3MZL - chains C and D of the 4 polymer chains in the assembly; structure by X-ray diffraction, 2.80 A resolution.

Chain C:
Molecule: Protein transport protein SEC13
Source organism: Saccharomyces cerevisiae
UniProt: Q04491 (SEC13_YEAST); residues 1-297 here = UniProt positions 1-297
Sequence (297 residues; each row starts with the number of its first residue):
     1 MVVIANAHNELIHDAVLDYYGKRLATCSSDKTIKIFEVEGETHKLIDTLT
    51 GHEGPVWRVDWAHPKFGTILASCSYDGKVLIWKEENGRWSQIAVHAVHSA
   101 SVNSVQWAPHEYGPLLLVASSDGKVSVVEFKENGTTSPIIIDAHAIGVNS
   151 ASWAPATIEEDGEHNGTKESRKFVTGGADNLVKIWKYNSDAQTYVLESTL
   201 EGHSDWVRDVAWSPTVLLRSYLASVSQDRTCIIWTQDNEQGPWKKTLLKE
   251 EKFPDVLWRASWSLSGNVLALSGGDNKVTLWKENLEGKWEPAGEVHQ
Unresolved in the structure: 1, 158-169, 293-297
Curated features (UniProtKB/Swiss-Prot):
  - mutagenesis: Gly-176 (G176R: Leads to mislocalization of NPCs and overproliferation of the nuclear and ER membranes at 34 degrees Celsius), Ser-224 (S224K: Growth inhibited above 30 degrees Celsius), Trp-262 (W262R: Growth inhibited above 30 degrees Celsius), Gly-266 (G266D: Growth inhibited above 34 degrees Celsius)

Chain D:
Molecule: Protein transport protein SEC31
Source organism: Saccharomyces cerevisiae
Notes: fragment: deletion of residues 474-507
UniProt: P38968 (SEC31_YEAST); residue numbers follow UniProt; this construct covers 370-473, 508-746
Sequence (345 residues; numbered 368 to 746; 34 numbers in that range are skipped by the numbering (no residue carries them; nothing is unmodelled there); the number before each row is that of its first residue):
   368 GPHLQAPTWYGEPSPAAHWAFGGKLVQITPDGKGVSITNPKISGLESNTT
   418 LSEALKTKDFKPLINQRLVKVIDDVNEEDWNLLEKLSMDGTEEFLKEALA
   468 FDNDES
   508 GNIEQTISKNLVSGNIKSAVKNSLENDLLMEAMVIALDSNNERLKESVKN
   558 AYFAKYGSKSSLSRILYSISKREVDDLVENLDVSQWKFISKAIQNLYPND
   608 IAQRNEMLIKLGDRLKENGHRQDSLTLYLAAGSLDKVASIWLSEFPDLED
   658 KLKKDNKTIYEAHSECLTEFIERFTVFSNFINGSSTINNEQLIAKFLEFI
   708 NLTTSTGNFELATEFLNSLPSDNEEVKTEKARVLIASGK
Unresolved in the structure: 368-375, 470-473, 691-693, 746
Sequence notes: expression tag (368-369)
What the authors report for this chain:
  - mutagenesis - M540E/L544E: abolished binding to another copy of this molecule
  - mutagenesis - M540E/L544E: abolished growth

How chain C and chain D interact:
Residue-residue contacts (73; chain C residue first):
  Val-2(C) / Ile-404(D)  hydrogen bond (backbone-backbone)
  Val-3(C) / Val-402(D)
  Val-3(C) / Ser-403(D)
  Ile-4(C) / Gly-401(D)
  Ile-4(C) / Val-402(D)  hydrogen bond (backbone-backbone)
  Ile-4(C) / Ile-404(D)  hydrophobic
  Asn-6(C) / Lys-400(D)
  Ala-7(C) / Lys-400(D)  hydrogen bond (backbone-backbone)
  His-8(C) / Lys-400(D)  hydrogen bond (backbone-backbone)
  Asn-9(C) / Lys-400(D)  hydrogen bond (backbone-side chain)
  Glu-10(C) / Gly-399(D)
  Glu-10(C) / Lys-400(D)
  Leu-11(C) / Pro-380(D)
  Leu-11(C) / Gly-399(D)
  Ile-12(C) / Ile-395(D)
  Ile-12(C) / Gly-399(D)  hydrogen bond (backbone-backbone)
  Ile-12(C) / Lys-400(D)
  Ile-12(C) / Gly-401(D)
  His-13(C) / Ala-383(D)
  His-13(C) / Ile-395(D)
  Asp-14(C) / His-385(D)  salt bridge
  Asp-14(C) / Ile-395(D)
  Ala-15(C) / His-385(D)
  Ala-15(C) / Val-393(D)
  Ala-15(C) / Val-402(D)  hydrophobic
  Val-16(C) / His-385(D)
  Leu-17(C) / Ala-387(D)  hydrophobic
  Leu-17(C) / Lys-391(D)
  Leu-17(C) / Val-393(D)  hydrophobic
  Tyr-19(C) / Phe-388(D)
  Tyr-20(C) / Phe-388(D)
  Gly-21(C) / Lys-391(D)
  Leu-24(C) / Val-402(D)  hydrophobic
  Thr-26(C) / Val-402(D)
  Trp-57(C) / Tyr-377(D)  hydrophobic
  Trp-57(C) / Gly-378(D)
  Tyr-75(C) / Tyr-377(D)  hydrophobic
  Ser-101(C) / Tyr-377(D)
  Asn-103(C) / Tyr-377(D)
  Ser-121(C) / Tyr-377(D)  hydrogen bond
  Ile-146(C) / Trp-376(D)
  Asn-149(C) / Trp-376(D)
  Ala-178(C) / Trp-376(D)  hydrophobic
  Arg-208(C) / Trp-376(D)  hydrogen bond (side chain-backbone)
  Trp-258(C) / Glu-379(D)
  Trp-258(C) / Ser-381(D)
  Arg-259(C) / Ala-383(D)
  Arg-259(C) / His-385(D)
  Ser-261(C) / Ala-384(D)
  Ser-261(C) / His-385(D)
  Ser-261(C) / Trp-386(D)  hydrogen bond (side chain-backbone)
  Trp-262(C) / Trp-386(D)
  Ser-263(C) / Trp-386(D)
  Leu-264(C) / Ala-387(D)
  Leu-264(C) / Phe-388(D)  hydrophobic
  Ser-265(C) / Leu-412(D)
  Val-268(C) / Trp-386(D)
  Val-268(C) / Ile-409(D)  hydrophobic
  Ala-270(C) / Trp-386(D)
  Ala-270(C) / Leu-392(D)  hydrophobic
  Ser-272(C) / Ser-381(D)
  Ser-272(C) / Pro-382(D)
  Ser-272(C) / Ala-383(D)
  Ser-272(C) / Ala-384(D)  hydrogen bond (side chain-backbone)
  Gly-273(C) / Pro-382(D)
  Asn-276(C) / Pro-397(D)
  Val-278(C) / Pro-382(D)  hydrophobic
  Val-278(C) / Gln-394(D)
  Leu-280(C) / Trp-386(D)  hydrophobic
  Leu-280(C) / Leu-392(D)  hydrophobic
  Lys-282(C) / Ser-410(D)
  Ala-292(C) / Lys-408(D)
  Ala-292(C) / Ser-410(D)  hydrogen bond (backbone-side chain)
Other interface residues (no listed pair), chain C (53 interface residues in all): Ala-5, Val-38, Trp-206, Gly-266, Leu-269, Gly-274, Lys-277, Pro-291
Other interface residues (no listed pair), chain D (32 interface residues in all): Thr-396, Pro-407, Gly-411

Summary:
53 residues of chain C and 32 residues of chain D are in contact, with 11 hydrogen bonds and 1 salt bridge.
Polar pairs include Asp-14(C)/His-385(D), Asn-9(C)/Lys-400(D) and Ser-121(C)/Tyr-377(D). The paper reports
that M540E/L544E of chain D abolish binding to another copy of this molecule; M540E/L544E of chain D abolish
growth.
Chain C is Protein transport protein SEC13 and chain D is Protein transport protein SEC31, both from
Saccharomyces cerevisiae; the structure, Sec13/Sec31 edge element, loop deletion mutant, was determined by
X-ray diffraction (same publication as 3MZK).
